7A7B - chains A and B of the 4 polymer chains in the assembly; structure by X-ray diffraction, 2.90 A resolution.

[Chain A (and B)]
Molecule: YpdA family putative bacillithiol disulfide reductase Bdr
From: Staphylococcus aureus (strain COL)
Notes: chain B of this document is another copy of the same molecule, construct and numbering; everything in this record applies to it too
UniProtKB: A0A0H2WWS2 (A0A0H2WWS2_STAAC); residues 1-328 here = UniProt positions 1-328
Amino-acid sequence (328 residues; each row starts with the number of its first residue):
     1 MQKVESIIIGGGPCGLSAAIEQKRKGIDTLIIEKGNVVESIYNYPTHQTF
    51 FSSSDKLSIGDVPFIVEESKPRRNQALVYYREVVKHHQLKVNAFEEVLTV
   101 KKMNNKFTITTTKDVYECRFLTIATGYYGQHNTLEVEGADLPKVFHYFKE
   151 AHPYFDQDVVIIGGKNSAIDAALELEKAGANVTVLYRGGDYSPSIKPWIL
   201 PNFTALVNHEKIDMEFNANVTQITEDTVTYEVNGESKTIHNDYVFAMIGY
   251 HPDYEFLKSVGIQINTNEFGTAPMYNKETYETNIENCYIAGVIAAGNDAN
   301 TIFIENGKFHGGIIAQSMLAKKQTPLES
Disordered / not traced: 324-328
Residues lining bound ligands: FAD (flavin-adenine dinucleotide): Ile9, Gly10, Gly11, Gly12, Pro13, Cys14, Gly15, Ile32, Glu33, Lys34, Gly35, Glu39, Ser40, Tyr44, Pro45, Gln48, Phe50, Phe51, Ser52, Leu57, Glu95, Glu96, Val97, Ala124, Thr125, Gly126, Tyr127, Tyr128, Gly291, Val292, Ile302, Phe303, Ile304, Glu305
Reported in the primary citation:
  - mutagenesis - G10A: abolished catalytic activity on BSSB
  - mutagenesis - G10A: abolished binding to flavin-adenine dinucleotide
  - binding site for NADP: Tyr128
  - conformationally variable residues (side-chain flip): Tyr128
  - binding site for flavin-adenine dinucleotide: Gly10 to Gly15, Phe51

[How chain A and chain B interact]
Residue-residue contacts (36; chain A residue first):
  Asn36(A) - Pro153(B)  hydrogen bond (side chain-backbone)
  Asn36(A) - Phe155(B)  hydrogen bond (side chain-backbone)
  Val37(A) - His152(B)  hydrogen bond (backbone-side chain)
  Val37(A) - Phe155(B)  hydrophobic
  Val38(A) - His152(B)
  Tyr42(A) - Glu150(B)
  Tyr42(A) - His152(B)
  Tyr42(A) - Pro153(B)
  Arg73(A) - Glu150(B)  salt bridge
  Asn74(A) - His47(B)
  Leu77(A) - His152(B)
  Arg81(A) - His152(B)  hydrogen bond
  Arg81(A) - Phe155(B)
  Arg81(A) - Lys177(B)
  Arg81(A) - Ala178(B)  hydrogen bond (side chain-backbone)
  Val84(A) - Phe155(B)  hydrophobic
  Phe94(A) - Pro153(B)
  Phe94(A) - Gln157(B)
  Phe94(A) - Tyr243(B)
  Glu150(A) - Tyr42(B)
  Glu150(A) - Arg73(B)  salt bridge
  His152(A) - Asn36(B)
  His152(A) - Val37(B)  hydrogen bond (side chain-backbone)
  His152(A) - Val38(B)
  His152(A) - Leu77(B)
  His152(A) - Arg81(B)  hydrogen bond
  Pro153(A) - Asn36(B)  hydrogen bond (backbone-side chain)
  Pro153(A) - Tyr42(B)
  Pro153(A) - Phe94(B)
  Phe155(A) - Asn36(B)  hydrogen bond (backbone-side chain)
  Phe155(A) - Arg81(B)
  Phe155(A) - Lys85(B)
  Gln157(A) - Phe94(B)
  Lys177(A) - Arg81(B)
  Ala178(A) - Arg81(B)  hydrogen bond (backbone-side chain)
  Tyr243(A) - Phe94(B)
Other interface residues (no listed pair), chain A (24 interface residues in all): Thr46, His47, Lys85, Ala93, Tyr154, Gly179
Other interface residues (no listed pair), chain B (25 interface residues in all): Glu39, Thr46, Asn74, Val78, Val84, Ala93, Tyr154

[Summary]
Chain A and chain B form an interface of 24 and 25 residues respectively, with 10 hydrogen bonds and 2 salt
bridges. Polar pairs include Arg73(A)-Glu150(B), Asn36(A)-Pro153(B) and Asn36(A)-Phe155(B). Bound to chain A:
flavin-adenine dinucleotide. From the paper: a binding site for flavin-adenine dinucleotide at Gly10(A) and
Phe51(A); G10A of chain A abolishes catalytic activity on BSSB.
Both chains are YpdA family putative bacillithiol disulfide reductase Bdr (Staphylococcus aureus (strain
COL)). Entry 7A7B (Bacillithiol Disulfide Reductase Bdr (YpdA) from Staphylococcus aureus) was determined by
X-ray diffraction, deposited together with 7A76 and 7APR.
